PDB entry 7WTM | electron microscopy, 3.50 A resolution | chains C2 and SH of the 17 polymer chains in the assembly

Chain C2:
Molecule: 18S rRNA
From: Saccharomyces cerevisiae
Sequence (1800 nucleotides; each row starts with the number of its first residue):
     1 UAUCUGGUUGAUCCUGCCAGUAGUCAUAUGCUUGUCUCAAAGAUUAAGCC
    51 AUGCAUGUCUAAGUAUAAGCAAUUUAUACAGUGAAACUGCGAAUGGCUCA
   101 UUAAAUCAGUUAUCGUUUAUUUGAUAGUUCCUUUACUACAUGGUAUAACU
   151 GUGGUAAUUCUAGAGCUAAUACAUGCUUAAAAUCUCGACCCUUUGGAAGA
   201 GAUGUAUUUAUUAGAUAAAAAAUCAAUGUCUUCGGACUCUUUGAUGAUUC
   251 AUAAUAACUUUUCGAAUCGCAUGGCCUUGUGCUGGCGAUGGUUCAUUCAA
   301 AUUUCUGCCCUAUCAACUUUCGAUGGUAGGAUAGUGGCCUACCAUGGUUU
   351 CAACGGGUAACGGGGAAUAAGGGUUCGAUUCCGGAGAGGGAGCCUGAGAA
   401 ACGGCUACCACAUCCAAGGAAGGCAGCAGGCGCGCAAAUUACCCAAUCCU
   451 AAUUCAGGGAGGUAGUGACAAUAAAUAACGAUACAGGGCCCAUUCGGGUC
   501 UUGUAAUUGGAAUGAGUACAAUGUAAAUACCUUAACGAGGAACAAUUGGA
   551 GGGCAAGUCUGGUGCCAGCAGCCGCGGUAAUUCCAGCUCCAAUAGCGUAU
   601 AUUAAAGUUGUUGCAGUUAAAAAGCUCGUAGUUGAACUUUGGGCCCGGUU
   651 GGCCGGUCCGAUUUUUUCGUGUACUGGAUUUCCAACGGGGCCUUUCCUUC
   701 UGGCUAACCUUGAGUCCUUGUGGCUCUUGGCGAACCAGGACUUUUACUUU
   751 GAAAAAAUUAGAGUGUUCAAAGCAGGCGUAUUGCUCGAAUAUAUUAGCAU
   801 GGAAUAAUAGAAUAGGACGUUUGGUUCUAUUUUGUUGGUUUCUAGGACCA
   851 UCGUAAUGAUUAAUAGGGACGGUCGGGGGCAUCAGUAUUCAAUUGUCAGA
   901 GGUGAAAUUCUUGGAUUUAUUGAAGACUAACUACUGCGAAAGCAUUUGCC
   951 AAGGACGUUUUCAUUAAUCAAGAACGAAAGUUAGGGGAUCGAAGAUGAUC
  1001 AGAUACCGUCGUAGUCUUAACCAUAAACUAUGCCGACUAGGGAUCGGGUG
  1051 GUGUUUUUUUAAUGACCCACUCGGCACCUUACGAGAAAUCAAAGUCUUUG
  1101 GGUUCUGGGGGGAGUAUGGUCGCAAGGCUGAAACUUAAAGGAAUUGACGG
  1151 AAGGGCACCACCAGGAGUGGAGCCUGCGGCUUAAUUUGACUCAACACGGG
  1201 GAAACUCACCAGGUCCAGACACAAUAAGGAUUGACAGAUUGAGAGCUCUU
  1251 UCUUGAUUUUGUGGGUGGUGGUGCAUGGCCGUUCUUAGUUGGUGGAGUGA
  1301 UUUGUCUGCUUAAUUGCGAUAACGAACGAGACCUUAACCUACUAAAUAGU
  1351 GGUGCUAGCAUUUGCUGGUUAUCCACUUCUUAGAGGGACUAUCGGUUUCA
  1401 AGCCGAUGGAAGUUUGAGGCAAUAACAGGUCUGUGAUGCCCUUAGACGUU
  1451 CUGGGCCGCACGCGCGCUACACUGACGGAGCCAGCGAGUCUAACCUUGGC
  1501 CGAGAGGUCUUGGUAAUCUUGUGAAACUCCGUCGUGCUGGGGAUAGAGCA
  1551 UUGUAAUUAUUGCUCUUCAACGAGGAAUUCCUAGUAAGCGCAAGUCAUCA
  1601 GCUUGCGUUGAUUACGUCCCUGCCCUUUGUACACACCGCCCGUCGCUAGU
  1651 ACCGAUUGAAUGGCUUAGUGAGGCCUCAGGAUCUGCUUAGAGAAGGGGGC
  1701 AACUCCAUCUCAGAGCGGAGAAUUUGGACAAACUUGGUCAUUUAGAGGAA
  1751 CUAAAAGUCGUAACAAGGUUUCCGUAGGUGAACCUGCGGAAGGAUCAUUA
Disordered / not traced: 73-75, 133-135, 489-498, 651-683, 707-732, 1147-1765

Chain SH:
Molecule: 40S ribosomal protein S7-A
From: Saccharomyces cerevisiae
UniProt: P26786 (RS7A_YEAST); residues 1-190 here = UniProt positions 1-190
Chain sequence (190 residues; each row starts with the number of its first residue):
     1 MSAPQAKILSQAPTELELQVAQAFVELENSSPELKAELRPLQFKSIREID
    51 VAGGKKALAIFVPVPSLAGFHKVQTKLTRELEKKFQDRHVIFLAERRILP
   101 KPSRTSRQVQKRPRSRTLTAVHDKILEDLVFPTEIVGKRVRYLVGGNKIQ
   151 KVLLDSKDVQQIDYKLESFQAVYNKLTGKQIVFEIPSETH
Disordered / not traced: 1-2, 188-190
Curated features (UniProtKB/Swiss-Prot):
  - modified residue: Ser2 (N-acetylserine)
  - cross-link (Glycyl lysine isopeptide (Lys-Gly)): Lys83 (interchain with G-Cter in ubiquitin), Lys84 (interchain with G-Cter in ubiquitin), Lys124 (interchain with G-Cter in ubiquitin)

Interface between chain C2 and chain SH:
Residue-residue contacts (53):
  C637(C2) with Arg114(SH), hydrogen bond to the base
  U638(C2) with Lys101(SH), hydrogen bond to the sugar; Arg112(SH), phosphate contact; Arg114(SH), base contact; Thr117(SH), hydrogen bond to the phosphate; Thr119(SH), sugar contact
  U639(C2) with Pro100(SH), base contact; Lys101(SH), sugar contact; Arg112(SH), salt bridge to the phosphate; Thr117(SH), hydrogen bond to the phosphate; Leu118(SH), hydrogen bond to the phosphate; Thr119(SH), hydrogen bond to the phosphate
  U640(C2) with Leu118(SH), base contact; Lys148(SH), hydrogen bond to the sugar; Lys179(SH), hydrogen bond to the base
  G641(C2) with Thr177(SH), hydrogen bond to the base; Gly178(SH), hydrogen bond to the sugar
  U694(C2) with Arg96(SH), hydrogen bond to the base; Arg97(SH), hydrogen bond to the base; Ile98(SH), base contact
  U695(C2) with Pro100(SH), phosphate contact
  C696(C2) with Pro100(SH), phosphate contact
  C697(C2) with Ser106(SH), hydrogen bond to the base; Arg107(SH), base contact; Gln108(SH), sugar contact
  U742(C2) with Arg104(SH), phosphate contact; Thr105(SH), sugar contact
  U743(C2) with Arg104(SH), phosphate contact; Thr105(SH), phosphate contact; Ser106(SH), phosphate contact; Arg107(SH), sugar contact
  A746(C2) with Arg104(SH), base contact
  A803(C2) with Arg104(SH), hydrogen bond to the base
  U805(C2) with Arg104(SH), hydrogen bond to the base
  A806(C2) with Arg104(SH), base contact
  G810(C2) with Gln108(SH), base contact; Lys111(SH), base contact
  A811(C2) with Gln110(SH), base contact; Lys111(SH), base contact; Pro113(SH), base contact
  G816(C2) with Gln110(SH), hydrogen bond to the sugar
  A817(C2) with Val109(SH), sugar contact; Gln110(SH), hydrogen bond to the sugar
  A856(C2) with Pro63(SH), sugar contact; Val64(SH), sugar contact; Arg96(SH), base contact; Arg97(SH), salt bridge to the phosphate; Ser115(SH), hydrogen bond to the base; Arg116(SH), hydrogen bond to the sugar
  U857(C2) with Arg116(SH), phosphate contact
  G858(C2) with Pro113(SH), phosphate contact; Arg116(SH), salt bridge to the phosphate
  U860(C2) with Arg114(SH), sugar contact
Other interface residues (no listed pair), chain C2 (28 interface residues in all): G642, U745, A804, C818, A859
Other interface residues (no listed pair), chain SH (30 interface residues in all): Glu95, Val121, His122

Overview:
28 residues of chain C2 face 30 of chain SH across their interface, with 19 hydrogen bonds and 3 salt bridges.
Polar contacts include C637(C2)-Arg114(SH), U640(C2)-Lys179(SH) and G641(C2)-Thr177(SH).
Chain C2 is 18S rRNA and chain SH is 40S ribosomal protein S7-A, both from Saccharomyces cerevisiae; the
structure, Cryo-EM structure of a yeast pre-40S ribosomal subunit - State Dis-E, was determined by electron
microscopy together with 7WTL from the same study.
